PDB entry 4GW1 | X-ray diffraction, 2.24 A resolution | chains A and B of the 3 polymer chains in the assembly

# Chain A
Name: Fab light chain
Organism: Mus musculus,Homo sapiens
Notes: antibody fragment or engineered binder
Sequence (214 residues; each row starts with the number of its first residue):
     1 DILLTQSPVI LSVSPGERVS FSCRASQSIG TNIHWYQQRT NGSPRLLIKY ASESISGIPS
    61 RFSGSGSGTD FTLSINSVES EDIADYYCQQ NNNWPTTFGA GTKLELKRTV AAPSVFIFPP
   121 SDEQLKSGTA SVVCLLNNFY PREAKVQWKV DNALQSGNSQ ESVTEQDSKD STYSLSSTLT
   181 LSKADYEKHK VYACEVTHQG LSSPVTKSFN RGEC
Not modelled in the structure: 213-214
Cystine bridges: Cys23-Cys88, Cys134-Cys194
What the authors report for this chain:
  - binding site for phosphate ion: Arg39, Arg45

# Chain B
Name: Fab heavy chain
Organism: Mus musculus,Homo sapiens
Notes: antibody fragment or engineered binder
Sequence (221 residues; numbered 1 to 221; the number before each row is that of its first residue):
     1 QVQLKQSGPG LVQPSQSLSI TCTVSGFSLT NYGVHWVRQS PGKGLEWLGV IWSGGNTDYN
    61 TPFTSRLSIN KDNSKSQVFF KMNSLQSNDT AIYYCARALT YYDYEFAYWG QGTLVTVSAA
   121 STKGPSVFPL APSSKSTSGG TAALGCLVKD YFPEPVTVSW NSGALTSGVH TFPAVLQSSG
   181 LYSLSSVVTV PSSSLGTQTY ICNVNHKPSN TKVDKRVEPK S
Cystine bridges: Cys22-Cys95, Cys146-Cys202

# Interface between chain A and chain B
Contacting residue pairs - 71 pairs, chain A then chain B:
  His34(A) with Glu105(B)
  Tyr36(A) with Tyr104(B); Glu105(B); Phe106(B), hydrogen bond (side chain-backbone); Trp109(B), hydrophobic
  Gln38(A) with Gln39(B), hydrogen bond; Tyr94(B), hydrogen bond
  Ser43(A) with Tyr94(B); Trp109(B); Gly110(B), hydrogen bond (side chain-backbone); Gln111(B), hydrogen bond (side chain-backbone)
  Pro44(A) with Tyr94(B); Trp109(B)
  Leu46(A) with Phe106(B); Ala107(B), hydrophobic
  Lys49(A) with Leu99(B); Glu105(B)
  Tyr50(A) with Asp103(B), hydrogen bond; Glu105(B)
  Tyr87(A) with Gln39(B); Leu45(B), hydrophobic
  Gln89(A) with Tyr104(B), hydrogen bond (side chain-backbone); Phe106(B)
  Asn91(A) with Tyr104(B)
  Trp94(A) with Trp47(B); Tyr59(B); Thr61(B)
  Pro95(A) with Trp47(B), hydrophobic; Asn60(B)
  Thr96(A) with Trp47(B)
  Phe98(A) with Leu45(B), hydrophobic
  Phe116(A) with Lys135(B); Ser136(B); Ala143(B), hydrophobic
  Ile117(A) with Lys135(B)
  Phe118(A) with Leu130(B); Ala131(B); Ser136(B); Ala143(B)
  Ser121(A) with Phe128(B); Pro129(B)
  Asp122(A) with Lys220(B), salt bridge
  Glu123(A) with Val127(B); Phe128(B); Pro129(B); Lys215(B), salt bridge
  Gln124(A) with Phe128(B); Lys149(B)
  Ser131(A) with Leu147(B); Lys149(B)
  Val133(A) with Leu130(B), hydrophobic
  Leu135(A) with Phe172(B), hydrophobic; Val187(B), hydrophobic
  Asn137(A) with His170(B); Thr189(B)
  Asn138(A) with His170(B), hydrogen bond
  Gln160(A) with Val175(B); Leu176(B), hydrogen bond (side chain-backbone); Gln177(B)
  Glu161(A) with Val175(B)
  Ser162(A) with Phe172(B); Pro173(B), hydrogen bond (side chain-backbone); Val175(B)
  Val163(A) with Pro173(B)
  Thr164(A) with Phe172(B)
  Ser174(A) with His170(B), hydrogen bond; Phe172(B)
  Leu175(A) with Phe172(B)
  Ser176(A) with Phe172(B)
  Ser208(A) with Lys135(B)
  Phe209(A) with Lys135(B)
Interface residues without a listed pair, chain A (42 interface residues in all): Gly42, Ser127, Thr129, Asp167, Lys207
Interface residues without a listed pair, chain B (44 interface residues in all): Val37, Glu46, Gly112, Thr137, Thr141, Leu144, Thr171, Ser185

# Summary
The interface between chain A and chain B involves 42 residues on one side and 44 on the other; the contacts
include 11 hydrogen bonds and 2 salt bridges. Polar pairs include Asp122(A)-Lys220(B), Glu123(A)-Lys215(B) and
Tyr36(A)-Phe106(B). The paper reports a binding site for phosphate ion at Arg39(A) and Arg45(A).
Here chain A is Fab light chain and chain B is Fab heavy chain, both from Mus musculus,Homo sapiens. Entry
4GW1 (cQFD Meditope) was determined by X-ray diffraction together with 4GW5, 4HKZ and 4IOI from the same
study.
